PDB entry 1CA9 | X-ray diffraction, 2.30 A resolution | chains B and H of the 5 polymer chains in the assembly

# Chain B
Molecule: Protein (tnf receptor associated factor 2)
From: Homo sapiens
Notes: fragment: traf domain
UniProt: Q12933 (TRAF2_HUMAN); numbering as in UniProt (aligned over 310-501)
Chain sequence (192 residues; each row starts with the number of its first residue):
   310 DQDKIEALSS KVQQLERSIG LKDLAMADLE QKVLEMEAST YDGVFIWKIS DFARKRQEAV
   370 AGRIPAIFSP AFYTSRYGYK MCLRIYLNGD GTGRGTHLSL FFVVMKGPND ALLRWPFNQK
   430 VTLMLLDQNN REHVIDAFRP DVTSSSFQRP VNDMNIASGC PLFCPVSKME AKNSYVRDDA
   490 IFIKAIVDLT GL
Disordered / not traced: 310
UniProt features mapped onto this chain:
  - cross-link: K320 (Glycyl lysine isopeptide (Lys-Gly) (interchain with G-Cter in ubiquitin))

# Chain H
Molecule: Protein (tnf-R2)
Notes: fragment: traf-binding site
UniProt: P20333 (TNR1B_HUMAN); aligned to UniProt positions 420-429 over residues 419-428 (the alignment contains insertions or deletions, so no single offset holds)
Chain sequence (10 residues; row label = number of the first residue in the row):
   419 GQVPFSKEEC

# How chain B and chain H interact
Pairs across the interface (25):
  R393(B) with E427(H), salt bridge
  Y395(B) with E427(H), hydrogen bond
  D399(B) with E427(H); C428(H), hydrogen bond (side chain-backbone)
  G400(B) with C428(H)
  F410(B) with K425(H); E427(H)
  F447(B) with P422(H); S424(H)
  R448(B) with V421(H); P422(H), hydrogen bond (backbone-backbone); F423(H); S424(H)
  S453(B) with E426(H)
  S454(B) with E426(H)
  S455(B) with E426(H)
  F456(B) with S424(H)
  I465(B) with E426(H)
  A466(B) with E426(H); E427(H), hydrogen bond (backbone-backbone)
  S467(B) with S424(H), hydrogen bond; K425(H); E426(H)
  G468(B) with S424(H); K425(H), hydrogen bond (backbone-backbone)
Other interface residues (no listed pair), chain B (19 interface residues in all): A446, P449, D450, P470

# Overview
The interface between chain B and chain H involves 19 residues on one side and 8 on the other; the contacts
include 6 hydrogen bonds and 1 salt bridge. Among the polar pairs are R393(B)-E427(H), Y395(B)-E427(H) and
D399(B)-C428(H).
Here chain B is Protein (tnf receptor associated factor 2) (Homo sapiens) and chain H is Protein (tnf-R2).
Entry 1CA9 (Structure of tnf receptor associated factor 2 in complex with a peptide from tnf-R2) was
determined by X-ray diffraction together with 1CA4 from the same study.
